PDB entry 7NMZ | X-ray diffraction, 2.30 A resolution | chains AA and BA of the 3 polymer chains in the assembly

Chain AA (and BA):
Protein: 14-3-3 protein eta
Organism: Homo sapiens
Notes: engineered mutation(s): S235Stop; chain BA of this document is another copy of the same molecule, construct and numbering; everything in this record applies to it too
UniProt: Q04917 (1433F_HUMAN); residues 3-236 here correspond to UniProt positions 1-234 (UniProt number = residue number - 2)
Amino-acid sequence (236 residues; numbered 1 to 236; the number before each row is that of its first residue):
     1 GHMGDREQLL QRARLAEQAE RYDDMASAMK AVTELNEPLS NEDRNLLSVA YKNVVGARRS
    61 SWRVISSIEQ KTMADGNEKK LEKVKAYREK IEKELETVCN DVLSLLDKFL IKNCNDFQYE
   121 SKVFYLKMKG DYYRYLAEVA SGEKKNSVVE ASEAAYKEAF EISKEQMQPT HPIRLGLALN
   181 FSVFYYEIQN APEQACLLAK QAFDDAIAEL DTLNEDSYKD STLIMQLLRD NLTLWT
Differences from the reference sequence: expression tag (1-2)
Curated features (UniProtKB/Swiss-Prot):
  - site (Interaction with phosphoserine on interacting protein): Arg59, Arg134
  - modified residue: Gly4 (N-acetylglycine), Ser27 (Phosphoserine), Ser61 (Phosphoserine)

How chain AA and chain BA interact:
Residue-residue contacts (38):
  His2(AA) with Lys79(BA); Lys83(BA), hydrogen bond
  Gln8(AA) with Lys83(BA)
  Gln11(AA) with Lys80(BA)
  Leu15(AA) with Ile65(BA); Val84(BA), hydrophobic; Tyr87(BA), hydrophobic
  Ala16(AA) with Tyr87(BA)
  Gln18(AA) with Val64(BA); Ile68(BA)
  Ala19(AA) with Ser61(BA), hydrogen bond (backbone-side chain); Ile65(BA), hydrophobic
  Arg21(AA) with Arg58(BA); Ser61(BA); Tyr87(BA), hydrogen bond; Lys90(BA); Ile91(BA); Glu94(BA), salt bridge
  Asp24(AA) with Tyr87(BA), hydrogen bond; Lys90(BA)
  Ser61(AA) with Ala19(BA), hydrogen bond (side chain-backbone); Arg21(BA)
  Val64(AA) with Gln18(BA)
  Ile65(AA) with Leu15(BA); Ala19(BA), hydrophobic
  Lys80(AA) with Gln11(BA), hydrogen bond (backbone-side chain)
  Lys83(AA) with Gln11(BA)
  Val84(AA) with Gln11(BA); Leu15(BA), hydrophobic
  Tyr87(AA) with Arg12(BA); Leu15(BA), hydrophobic; Ala16(BA); Arg21(BA), hydrogen bond; Asp24(BA), hydrogen bond
  Lys90(AA) with Arg21(BA); Asp24(BA)
  Ile91(AA) with Arg21(BA)
  Glu94(AA) with Arg21(BA), salt bridge
Other interface residues (no listed pair), chain AA (21 interface residues in all): Met3, Ile68
Other interface residues (no listed pair), chain BA (22 interface residues in all): Gln8

Overview:
21 residues of chain AA face 22 of chain BA across their interface, with 8 hydrogen bonds and 2 salt bridges.
Polar pairs include Arg21(AA)-Glu94(BA), His2(AA)-Lys83(BA) and Ala19(AA)-Ser61(BA).
Both chains are 14-3-3 protein eta (Homo sapiens). Entry 7NMZ (Structure of 14-3-3 eta in complex with
Nedd4-2(335-455) containing two 14-3-3 binding motifs Ser342 and Ser448) was determined by X-ray diffraction
together with 6ZBT and 6ZC9 from the same study.
